6Z9E - chains 1 and A of the 24 polymer chains in the assembly; structure by electron microscopy, 1.55 A resolution.

# Chain 1 (and A)
Molecule: Ferritin heavy chain
Organism: Homo sapiens
Notes: EC 1.16.3.1; chain A of this document is another copy of the same molecule, construct and numbering; everything in this record applies to it too
UniProtKB: P02794 (FRIH_HUMAN); residues 0-182 here correspond to UniProt positions 1-183 (UniProt number = residue number + 1)
Amino-acid sequence (183 residues; numbered 0 to 182; the number before each row is that of its first residue; numbering starts at 0):
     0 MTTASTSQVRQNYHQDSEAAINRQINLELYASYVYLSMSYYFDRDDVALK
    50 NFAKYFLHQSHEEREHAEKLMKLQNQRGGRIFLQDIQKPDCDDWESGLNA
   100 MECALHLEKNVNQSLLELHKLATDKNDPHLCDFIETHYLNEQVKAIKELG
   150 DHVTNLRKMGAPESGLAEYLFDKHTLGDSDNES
Not modelled in the structure: 0-3, 177-182
Sequence notes: conflict Gln-86 (Lys87 in P02794)
Modified residues: Cys-90 (S-oxy cysteine; CSX)
UniProt features mapped onto this chain:
  - binding site (Fe cation): Glu-27, Glu-62, His-65, Glu-107, Gln-141
  - site: Arg-22 (Essential for association with cargo receptor NCOA4)
  - modified residue: Met-0 (N-acetylmethionine), Thr-1 (N-acetylthreonine), Ser-178 (Phosphoserine), Ser-182 (Phosphoserine)
Bound ions: Na+ site 1: Glu-27, Glu-62; Na+ site 2: Asp-131, Glu-134 (shared with 2 residues of chain E; 2 residues of chain Y)

# Interface between chain 1 and chain A
Residue-residue contacts (23; chain 1 residue first):
  Asp-42(1) / Lys-146(A)  hydrogen bond (backbone-side chain)
  Asp-44(1) / Lys-146(A)
  Asp-44(1) / Gly-149(A)
  Asp-44(1) / Asp-150(A)
  Asp-44(1) / Thr-153(A)  hydrogen bond (backbone-side chain)
  Asp-45(1) / Thr-153(A)
  Asp-45(1) / Lys-157(A)  hydrogen bond (backbone-side chain)
  Val-46(1) / Thr-153(A)
  Ala-47(1) / Asp-150(A)
  Ala-47(1) / Asn-154(A)  hydrogen bond (backbone-side chain)
  Gly-164(1) / Lys-157(A)
  Leu-165(1) / Lys-157(A)
  Leu-165(1) / Met-158(A)  hydrophobic
  Tyr-168(1) / Asn-154(A)
  Tyr-168(1) / Met-158(A)  hydrophobic
  Tyr-168(1) / Leu-169(A)
  Tyr-168(1) / Phe-170(A)
  Tyr-168(1) / His-173(A)
  Tyr-168(1) / Thr-174(A)  hydrogen bond
  Leu-169(1) / His-173(A)
  Lys-172(1) / His-173(A)  hydrogen bond (side chain-backbone)
  Lys-172(1) / Thr-174(A)  hydrogen bond
  His-173(1) / His-173(A)
Also at the interface, not in a pair above, chain 1 (13 interface residues in all): Arg-43, Leu-48

# In short
The interface between chain 1 and chain A involves 13 residues on one side and 11 on the other, with 7
hydrogen bonds. Polar contacts include Asp-42(1)/Lys-146(A), Asp-44(1)/Thr-153(A) and Asp-45(1)/Lys-157(A).
Curated annotation (UniProt) lists 5 Fe cation-binding residues on chain 1.
Both chains are Ferritin heavy chain (Homo sapiens). Entry 6Z9E (1.55 A structure of human apoferritin
obtained from data subset of Titan Mono-BCOR microscope) was determined by electron microscopy together with
7A6A, 7A6B, 6Z6U and 6Z9F from the same study.
